5E3C - chains A and B; structure by X-ray diffraction, 2.77 A resolution.

Chain A:
Molecule: Dipeptidyl peptidase 3
Source organism: Homo sapiens
Notes: EC 3.4.14.4
UniProtKB: Q9NY33 (DPP3_HUMAN); residues 1-726 here = UniProt positions 1-726
Sequence (726 residues; row label = number of the first residue in the row):
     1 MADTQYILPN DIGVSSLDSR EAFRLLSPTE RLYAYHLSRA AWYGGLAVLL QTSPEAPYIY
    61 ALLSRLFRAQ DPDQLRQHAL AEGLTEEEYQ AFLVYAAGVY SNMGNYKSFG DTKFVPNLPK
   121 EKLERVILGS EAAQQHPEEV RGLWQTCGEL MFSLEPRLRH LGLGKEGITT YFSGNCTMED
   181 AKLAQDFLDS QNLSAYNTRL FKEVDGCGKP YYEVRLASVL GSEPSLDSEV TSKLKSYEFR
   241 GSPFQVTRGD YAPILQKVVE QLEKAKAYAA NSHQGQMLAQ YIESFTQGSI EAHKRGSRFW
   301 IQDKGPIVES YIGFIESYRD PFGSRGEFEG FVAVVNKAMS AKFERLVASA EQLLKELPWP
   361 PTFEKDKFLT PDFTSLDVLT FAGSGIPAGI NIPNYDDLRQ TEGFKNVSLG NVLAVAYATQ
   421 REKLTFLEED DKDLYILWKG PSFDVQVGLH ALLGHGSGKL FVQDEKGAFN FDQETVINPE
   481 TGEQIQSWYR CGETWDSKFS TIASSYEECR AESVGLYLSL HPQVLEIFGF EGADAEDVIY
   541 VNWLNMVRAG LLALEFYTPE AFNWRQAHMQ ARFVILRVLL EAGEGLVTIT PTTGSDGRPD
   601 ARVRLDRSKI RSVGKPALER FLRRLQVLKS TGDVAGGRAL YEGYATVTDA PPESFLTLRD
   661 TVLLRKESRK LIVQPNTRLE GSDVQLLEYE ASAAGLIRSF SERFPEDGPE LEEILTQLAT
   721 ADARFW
Not modelled in the structure: 1-2
Construct notes: engineered mutation S19 (Cys in Q9NY33), C207 (Glu in Q9NY33), A451 (Glu in Q9NY33), C491 (Ser in Q9NY33), S519 (Cys in Q9NY33), S654 (Cys in Q9NY33)
Ion coordination: Mg2+ site 1: N102, S108, S384; Mg2+ site 2: G164, G167; K+: S317, G323, D496, S504; Zn2+: H450, H455, E508 (shared with V2(B) of chain B)
UniProt features mapped onto this chain:
  - binding site (Zn(2+)): H450, H455, E508
  - modified residue: A2 (N-acetylalanine)
What the authors report for this chain:
  - catalytic residues: H568 (proposed by the authors, not directly observed)

Chain B:
Molecule: Ivypw
Sequence (5 residues; numbered 1 to 5; the number before each row is that of its first residue):
     1 IVYPW
Ion coordination: Zn2+: V2 (shared with H450(A), H455(A), E508(A) of chain A)
What the authors report for this chain:
  - Zn2+ coordination: V2

How chain A and chain B interact:
Pairs across the interface - 33 pairs, chain A then chain B:
  F109(A) - P4(B)  hydrophobic
  E316(A) - I1(B)
  E316(A) - V2(B)
  Y318(A) - I1(B)
  Y318(A) - V2(B)
  I386(A) - W5(B)  hydrogen bond (backbone-side chain)
  P387(A) - V2(B)  hydrophobic
  P387(A) - Y3(B)
  A388(A) - Y3(B)  hydrogen bond (backbone-backbone)
  A388(A) - P4(B)
  G389(A) - V2(B)
  G389(A) - Y3(B)  hydrogen bond (backbone-backbone)
  I390(A) - I1(B)
  N391(A) - I1(B)  hydrogen bond (backbone-backbone)
  N394(A) - I1(B)  hydrogen bond (side chain-backbone)
  R399(A) - I1(B)
  F443(A) - Y3(B)  hydrophobic
  F443(A) - P4(B)
  Q446(A) - Y3(B)
  V447(A) - Y3(B)  hydrophobic
  H450(A) - V2(B)
  H450(A) - Y3(B)
  E507(A) - I1(B)
  E508(A) - I1(B)
  E508(A) - V2(B)
  E512(A) - Y3(B)
  H568(A) - V2(B)  hydrogen bond (side chain-backbone)
  H568(A) - P4(B)
  R572(A) - Y3(B)
  R572(A) - P4(B)
  R669(A) - W5(B)  hydrogen bond (side chain-backbone)
  K670(A) - W5(B)
  I672(A) - W5(B)  hydrophobic
Other interface residues (no listed pair), chain A (27 interface residues in all): I392, V412, A416, H455
From the paper, about this interface:
  - pairs named by the authors: H568(A)-V2(B) (hydrogen bond)

Overview:
27 residues of chain A face 5 of chain B across their interface; the contacts include 7 hydrogen bonds. Polar
pairs include I386(A)-W5(B), N394(A)-I1(B) and H568(A)-V2(B). The paper describes a hydrogen bond between
H568(A) and V2(B). UniProt lists 3 Zn2+-binding residues on chain A. The paper reports the catalytic residue
H568(A); Zn2+ coordination by V2(B).
Here chain A is Dipeptidyl peptidase 3 (Homo sapiens) and chain B is Ivypw. Entry 5E3C (Structure of human
DPP3 in complex with hemorphin like opioid peptide IVYPW) was determined by X-ray diffraction (same
publication as 5E2Q, 5E33, 5E3A, 5EGY and 5EHH).
